Entry 8W7M (electron microscopy, 4.12 A resolution (low resolution: residue-level contacts below are approximate; hydrogen-bond / salt-bridge calls are withheld)); this record covers chains 2 and 5 of the 16 polymer chains in the assembly.

# Chain 2
Protein: DNA replication licensing factor MCM2
Source organism: Saccharomyces cerevisiae
UniProtKB: A0A6A5Q1S9 (A0A6A5Q1S9_YEASX); residues 1-868 here = UniProt positions 1-868
Amino-acid sequence (868 residues; each row starts with the number of its first residue):
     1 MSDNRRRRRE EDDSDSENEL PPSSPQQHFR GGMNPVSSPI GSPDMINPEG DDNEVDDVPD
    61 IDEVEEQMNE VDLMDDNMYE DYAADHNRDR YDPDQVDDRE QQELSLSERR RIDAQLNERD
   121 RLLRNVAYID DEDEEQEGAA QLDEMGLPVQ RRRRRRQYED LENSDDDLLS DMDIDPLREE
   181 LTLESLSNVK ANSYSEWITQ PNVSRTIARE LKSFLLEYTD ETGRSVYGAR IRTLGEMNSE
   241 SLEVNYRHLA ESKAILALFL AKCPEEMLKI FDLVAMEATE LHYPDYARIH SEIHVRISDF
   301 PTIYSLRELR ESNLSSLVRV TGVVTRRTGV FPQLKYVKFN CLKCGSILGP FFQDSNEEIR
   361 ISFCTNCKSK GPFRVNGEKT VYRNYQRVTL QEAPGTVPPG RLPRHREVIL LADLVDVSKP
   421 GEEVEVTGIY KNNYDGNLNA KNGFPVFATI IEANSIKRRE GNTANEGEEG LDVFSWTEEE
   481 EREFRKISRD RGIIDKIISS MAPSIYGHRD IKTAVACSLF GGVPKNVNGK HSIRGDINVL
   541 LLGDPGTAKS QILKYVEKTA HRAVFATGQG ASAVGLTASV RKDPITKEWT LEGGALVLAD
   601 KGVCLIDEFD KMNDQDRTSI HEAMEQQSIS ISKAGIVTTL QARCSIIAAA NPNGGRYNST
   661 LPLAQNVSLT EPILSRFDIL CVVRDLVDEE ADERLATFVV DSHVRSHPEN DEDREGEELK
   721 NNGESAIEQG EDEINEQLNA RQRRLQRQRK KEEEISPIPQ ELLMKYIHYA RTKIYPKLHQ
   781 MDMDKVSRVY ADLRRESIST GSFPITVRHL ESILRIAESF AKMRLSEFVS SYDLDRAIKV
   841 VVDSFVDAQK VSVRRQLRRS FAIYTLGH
Not modelled in the structure: 1-178, 460-473, 528-531, 584-587, 610-613, 711-744, 801-803
Metal / ion sites: Zn2+: Cys341, Cys344, Cys364, Cys367
Small-molecule neighbours: ADP (adenosine-5'-diphosphate): Ser504, Ile505, Tyr506, His508, Asp544, Pro545, Gly546, Thr547, Ala548, Lys549, Ser550, Gln551, Leu695, Phe698, Val699

# Chain 5
Protein: Minichromosome maintenance protein 5
Source organism: Saccharomyces cerevisiae S288C
Notes: EC 3.6.4.12
UniProtKB: P29496 (MCM5_YEAST); residues 1-775 here = UniProt positions 1-775
Amino-acid sequence (775 residues; numbered 1 to 775; the number before each row is that of its first residue):
     1 MSFDRPEIYS APVLQGESPN DDDNTEIIKS FKNFILEFRL DSQFIYRDQL RNNILVKNYS
    61 LTVNMEHLIG YNEDIYKKLS DEPSDIIPLF ETAITQVAKR ISILSRAQSA NNNDKDPENT
   121 SMDTDSLLLN SLPTFQLILN SNANQIPLRD LDSEHVSKIV RLSGIIISTS VLSSRATYLS
   181 IMCRNCRHTT SITINNFNSI TGNTVSLPRS CLSTIESESS MANESNIGDE STKKNCGPDP
   241 YIIIHESSKF IDQQFLKLQE IPELVPVGEM PRNLTMTCDR YLTNKVIPGT RVTIVGIYSI
   301 YNSKNGAGSG RSGGGNGGSG VAIRTPYIKI LGIQSDVETS SIWNSVTMFT EEEEEEFLQL
   361 SRNPKLYEIL TNSIAPSIFG NEDIKKAIVC LLMGGSKKIL PDGMRLRGDI NVLLLGDPGT
   421 AKSQLLKFVE KVSPIAVYTS GKGSSAAGLT ASVQRDPMTR EFYLEGGAMV LADGGVVCID
   481 EFDKMRDEDR VAIHEAMEQQ TISIAKAGIT TVLNSRTSVL AAANPIYGRY DDLKSPGDNI
   541 DFQTTILSRF DMIFIVKDDH NEERDISIAN HVINIHTGNA NAMQNQQEEN GSEISIEKMK
   601 RYITYCRLKC APRLSPQAAE KLSSNFVTIR KQLLINELES TERSSIPITI RQLEAIIRIT
   661 ESLAKLELSP IAQERHVDEA IRLFQASTMD AASQDPIGGL NQASGTSLSE IRRFEQELKR
   721 RLPIGWSTSY QTLRREFVDT HRFSQLALDK ALYALEKHET IQLRHQGQNI YRSGV
Not modelled in the structure: 1-19, 108-130, 199-204, 214-234, 306-319, 339-347, 416-418, 444-460, 502-509, 527-543, 557-559, 578-591, 637-646, 694-775
Curated features (UniProtKB/Swiss-Prot):
  - motif: Ser548 to Asp551 (Arginine finger)
  - binding site (ATP): Gly416 to Ser423
  - mutagenesis: Lys422 (K422A: Loss of MCM2-7 complex helicase activity)
Metal / ion sites: Zn2+: Cys183, Cys186, Cys211, Cys236
Small-molecule neighbours: ADP (adenosine-5'-diphosphate): Glu498, Ile650, Arg651, Glu654

# How chain 2 and chain 5 interact
Pairs across the interface (61; chain 2 residue first):
  Arg327(2) - Glu269(5)
  Phe331(2) - Ile323(5)
  Pro332(2) - Ser153(5)
  Pro332(2) - Ile300(5)
  Pro332(2) - Ile323(5)
  Pro332(2) - Arg324(5)
  Pro332(2) - Pro326(5)
  Gln333(2) - Val321(5)
  Gln333(2) - Ala322(5)
  Leu334(2) - Ala322(5)
  Leu334(2) - Arg324(5)
  Leu342(2) - Arg209(5)
  Gln353(2) - Val321(5)
  Gln353(2) - Ala322(5)
  Ser355(2) - Val321(5)
  Asn356(2) - Val321(5)
  Glu357(2) - Val321(5)
  Glu358(2) - Val321(5)
  Glu358(2) - Ala322(5)
  Arg374(2) - Arg209(5)
  Tyr382(2) - Ser153(5)
  Arg383(2) - Ser153(5)
  Asn384(2) - Asp152(5)
  Asn384(2) - Ser153(5)
  Tyr385(2) - Ile323(5)
  Arg387(2) - Gly320(5)
  Asp416(2) - Arg272(5)
  Lys419(2) - Glu269(5)
  Lys525(2) - His576(5)
  Ile533(2) - His576(5)
  Leu591(2) - Met270(5)
  Glu592(2) - Met270(5)
  Gly593(2) - Met270(5)
  Asp600(2) - Val267(5)
  Asp600(2) - Gly268(5)
  Ala634(2) - Glu461(5)
  Gly635(2) - Glu461(5)
  Ile636(2) - Ile167(5)
  Thr638(2) - Gln259(5)
  Leu640(2) - Pro271(5)
  Leu778(2) - His576(5)
  Leu778(2) - Thr577(5)
  Gln780(2) - Ile573(5)
  Gln780(2) - Asn574(5)
  Gln780(2) - Thr577(5)
  Met783(2) - Ile573(5)
  Met783(2) - Thr577(5)
  Ser787(2) - Asn570(5)
  Ser787(2) - Ile573(5)
  Tyr790(2) - Ala569(5)
  Ala791(2) - Ile566(5)
  Arg794(2) - His560(5)
  Arg794(2) - Asp565(5)
  Arg795(2) - Glu562(5)
  Ile798(2) - His560(5)
  Val807(2) - Ile568(5)
  Val807(2) - Val572(5)
  Leu810(2) - Ala569(5)
  Glu811(2) - His576(5)
  Leu814(2) - Val572(5)
  Leu814(2) - His576(5)
Other interface residues (no listed pair), chain 2 (45 interface residues in all): Leu598, Asp784
Other interface residues (no listed pair), chain 5 (37 interface residues in all): Arg149, Val156, Ser168, Ser206, Tyr298, Ile575

# Overview
Chain 2 and chain 5 form an interface of 45 and 37 residues respectively. Chain 2 binds ADP. Chain 5 binds
ADP. Cys341(2), Cys344(2), Cys364(2) and Cys367(2) form the Zn2+ site. From UniProt: 8 ATP-binding residues
and one mutagenesis site on chain 5.
Here chain 2 is DNA replication licensing factor MCM2 (Saccharomyces cerevisiae) and chain 5 is Minichromosome
maintenance protein 5 (Saccharomyces cerevisiae S288C). Entry 8W7M (Yeast replisome in state V) was determined
by electron microscopy (same publication as 8W7S, 8KG6, 8KG8 and 8KG9).
